PDB entry 5ZAD | X-ray diffraction, 2.54 A resolution | chains A and C of the 6 polymer chains in the assembly

[Chain A]
Protein: DNA topoisomerase 2-beta
From: Homo sapiens
Notes: EC 5.99.1.3
UniProt: Q02880 (TOP2B_HUMAN); residues 445-1201 here correspond to UniProt positions 450-1206 (UniProt number = residue number + 5)
Chain sequence (803 residues; numbered 419 to 1221; the number before each row is that of its first residue):
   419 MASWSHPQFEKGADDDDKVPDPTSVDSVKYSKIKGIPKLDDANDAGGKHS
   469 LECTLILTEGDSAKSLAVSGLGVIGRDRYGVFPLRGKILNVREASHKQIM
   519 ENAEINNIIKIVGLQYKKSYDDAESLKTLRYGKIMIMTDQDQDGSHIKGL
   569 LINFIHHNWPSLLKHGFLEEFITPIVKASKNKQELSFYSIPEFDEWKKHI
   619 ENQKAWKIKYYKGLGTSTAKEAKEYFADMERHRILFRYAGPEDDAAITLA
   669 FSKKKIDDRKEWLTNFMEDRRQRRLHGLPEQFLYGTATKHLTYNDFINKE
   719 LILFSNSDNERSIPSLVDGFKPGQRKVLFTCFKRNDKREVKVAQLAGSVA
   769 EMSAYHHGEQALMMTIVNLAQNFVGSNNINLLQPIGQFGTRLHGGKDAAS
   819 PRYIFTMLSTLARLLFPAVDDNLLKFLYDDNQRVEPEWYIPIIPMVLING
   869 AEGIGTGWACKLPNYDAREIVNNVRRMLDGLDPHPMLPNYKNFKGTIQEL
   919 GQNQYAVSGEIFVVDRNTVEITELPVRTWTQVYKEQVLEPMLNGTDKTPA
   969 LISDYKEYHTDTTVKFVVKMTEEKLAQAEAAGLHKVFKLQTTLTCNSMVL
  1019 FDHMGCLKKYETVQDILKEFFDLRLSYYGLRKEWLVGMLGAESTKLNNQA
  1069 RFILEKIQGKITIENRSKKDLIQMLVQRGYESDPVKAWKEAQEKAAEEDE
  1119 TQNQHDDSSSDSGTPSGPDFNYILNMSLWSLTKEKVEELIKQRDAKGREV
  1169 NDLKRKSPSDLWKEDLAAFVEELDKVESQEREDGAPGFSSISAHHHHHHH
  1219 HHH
Not modelled in the structure: 419-451, 619-623, 1119-1134, 1202-1221
Sequence notes: expression tag (419-444, 1202-1221)
UniProt features mapped onto this chain:
  - region: Lys1006 to Ser1015 (Interaction with DNA)
  - motif: Glu1029 to Phe1039 (Nuclear export signal)
  - active site: Tyr821 (O-(5'-phospho-DNA)-tyrosine intermediate)
  - binding site (Mg(2+)): Glu477, Asp557, Asp559
  - site: Lys505 (Interaction with DNA), Asn508 (Interaction with DNA), Arg677 (Interaction with DNA), Lys678 (Interaction with DNA), Lys739 (Interaction with DNA), Tyr773 (Interaction with DNA), Arg820 (Transition state stabilizer), Ile872 (Important for DNA bending), Trp947 (Interaction with DNA)
  - cross-link (Glycyl lysine isopeptide (Lys-Gly)): Lys595 (interchain with G-Cter in SUMO2), Lys600 (interchain with G-Cter in SUMO2), Lys630 (interchain with G-Cter in SUMO2), Lys638 (interchain with G-Cter in SUMO2), Lys641 (interchain with G-Cter in SUMO2), Lys671 (interchain with G-Cter in SUMO2), Lys707 (interchain with G-Cter in SUMO2), Lys1087 (interchain with G-Cter in SUMO2)
Reported in the primary citation:
  - binding site for the 12-nt DNA strand: Ile872
  - catalytic residues: Tyr821
  - conformationally variable residues (domain motion): Arg503, Ile872

[Chain C]
Molecule: 8-nt DNA strand
Sequence (8 nucleotides; each row starts with the number of its first residue):
     1 AGCCGAGC

[How chain A and chain C interact]
Residue-residue contacts (25; chain A residue first):
  Glu477(A) - DC8(C)  phosphate contact
  Gly504(A) - DC8(C)  base contact
  Lys505(A) - DG7(C)  base contact
  Lys505(A) - DC8(C)  hydrogen bond to the base
  Asp561(A) - DG7(C)  phosphate contact
  Asp561(A) - DC8(C)  sugar contact
  Ile565(A) - DC8(C)  phosphate contact
  Arg729(A) - DA6(C)  sugar contact
  Arg729(A) - DG7(C)  sugar contact
  Lys739(A) - DA6(C)  salt bridge to the phosphate
  Gln742(A) - DA6(C)  phosphate contact
  Tyr773(A) - DG7(C)  hydrogen bond to the phosphate
  His775(A) - DG7(C)  hydrogen bond to the phosphate
  His775(A) - DC8(C)  salt bridge to the phosphate
  Gly776(A) - DC8(C)  hydrogen bond to the phosphate
  Thr783(A) - DA6(C)  hydrogen bond to the phosphate
  Asn786(A) - DG5(C)  hydrogen bond to the phosphate
  Lys814(A) - DC4(C)  phosphate contact
  Glu870(A) - DC4(C)  phosphate contact
  Glu870(A) - DG5(C)  phosphate contact
  Ile872(A) - DC4(C)  base contact
  Ile872(A) - DG5(C)  base contact
  Arg945(A) - DC4(C)  sugar contact
  Arg945(A) - DG5(C)  salt bridge to the phosphate
  Trp947(A) - DC4(C)  hydrogen bond to the phosphate
Other interface residues (no listed pair), chain A (21 interface residues in all): Gly741, His774, Ala779

[Overview]
21 residues of chain A and 5 residues of chain C are in contact, with 7 hydrogen bonds and 3 salt bridges.
Among the polar pairs are Lys505(A)-DC8(C), Tyr773(A)-DG7(C) and His775(A)-DG7(C). The paper reports the
catalytic residue Tyr821(A); a binding site for the 12-nt DNA strand at Ile872(A).
Chain A is DNA topoisomerase 2-beta (Homo sapiens) and chain C is an 8-nt DNA strand; the structure, Human
topoisomerase II beta in complex with DNA, was determined by X-ray diffraction.
